Entry 4BY9 (solution NMR); this record covers chains I and L of the 18 polymer chains in the assembly.

Chain I (and L):
Name: NOP5/NOP56 related protein
Source organism: Pyrococcus furiosus
Notes: chain L of this document is another copy of the same molecule, construct and numbering; everything in this record applies to it too
UniProt: Q8U4M1 (Q8U4M1_PYRFU); residues 1-366 here correspond to UniProt positions 4-369 (UniProt number = residue number + 3)
Chain sequence (366 residues; each row starts with the number of its first residue):
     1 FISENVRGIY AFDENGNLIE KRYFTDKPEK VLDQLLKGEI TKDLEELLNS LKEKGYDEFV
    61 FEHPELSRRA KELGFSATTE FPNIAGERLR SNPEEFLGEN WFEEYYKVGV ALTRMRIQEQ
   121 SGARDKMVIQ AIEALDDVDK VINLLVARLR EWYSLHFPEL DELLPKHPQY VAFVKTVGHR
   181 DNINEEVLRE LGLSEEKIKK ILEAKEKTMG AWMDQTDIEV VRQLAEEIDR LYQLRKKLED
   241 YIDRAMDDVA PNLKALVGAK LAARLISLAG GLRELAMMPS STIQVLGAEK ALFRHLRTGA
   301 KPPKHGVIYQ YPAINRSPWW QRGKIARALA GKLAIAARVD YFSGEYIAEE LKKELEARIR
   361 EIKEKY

Interface between chain I and chain L:
Residue-residue contacts - 78 pairs, chain I then chain L:
  Ile117(I) - Thr216(L)
  Gln118(I) - Asp214(L)
  Gln118(I) - Thr216(L)
  Glu119(I) - Asp214(L)
  Gln120(I) - Trp212(L)
  Gln120(I) - Asp214(L)
  Ser121(I) - Trp212(L)
  Ser121(I) - Met213(L)
  Ser121(I) - Asp214(L)
  Ser121(I) - Asp217(L)
  Gly122(I) - Trp212(L)
  Arg124(I) - Asp217(L)
  Lys126(I) - Leu155(L)
  Met127(I) - Trp152(L)
  Met127(I) - Leu155(L)
  Met127(I) - Trp212(L)
  Met127(I) - Met213(L)
  Gln130(I) - Arg148(L)
  Gln130(I) - Glu151(L)
  Gln130(I) - Trp152(L)
  Gln130(I) - Leu155(L)
  Ala131(I) - Trp152(L)
  Glu133(I) - Arg148(L)
  Glu133(I) - Glu151(L)
  Ala134(I) - Arg148(L)
  Ala134(I) - Trp152(L)
  Asp137(I) - Leu144(L)
  Asp137(I) - Arg148(L)
  Lys140(I) - Leu144(L)
  Val141(I) - Val141(L)
  Val141(I) - Leu144(L)
  Leu144(I) - Asp137(L)
  Leu144(I) - Val141(L)
  Leu145(I) - Val138(L)
  Arg148(I) - Gln130(L)
  Arg148(I) - Glu133(L)
  Arg148(I) - Ala134(L)
  Arg148(I) - Asp137(L)
  Glu151(I) - Gln130(L)
  Trp152(I) - Met127(L)
  Trp152(I) - Gln130(L)
  Trp152(I) - Ala131(L)
  Trp152(I) - Ala134(L)
  Trp152(I) - Leu238(L)
  Leu155(I) - Met127(L)
  Ala211(I) - Ala123(L)
  Trp212(I) - Ser121(L)
  Trp212(I) - Gly122(L)
  Trp212(I) - Ala123(L)
  Met213(I) - Ser121(L)
  Met213(I) - Met127(L)
  Asp214(I) - Ser121(L)
  Thr216(I) - Tyr241(L)
  Thr216(I) - Arg244(L)
  Asp217(I) - Ser121(L)
  Asp217(I) - Arg124(L)
  Asp217(I) - Met127(L)
  Asp217(I) - Tyr241(L)
  Val220(I) - Lys237(L)
  Val220(I) - Leu238(L)
  Val220(I) - Tyr241(L)
  Gln223(I) - Lys237(L)
  Leu224(I) - Leu234(L)
  Glu227(I) - Leu234(L)
  Glu227(I) - Lys237(L)
  Leu234(I) - Leu224(L)
  Leu234(I) - Glu227(L)
  Lys237(I) - Val220(L)
  Lys237(I) - Gln223(L)
  Lys237(I) - Glu227(L)
  Leu238(I) - Trp152(L)
  Tyr241(I) - Asp217(L)
  Tyr241(I) - Val220(L)
  Glu350(I) - Ala211(L)
  Lys353(I) - Glu206(L)
  Lys353(I) - Thr208(L)
  Lys353(I) - Gly210(L)
  Arg360(I) - Glu206(L)
Interface residues without a listed pair, chain I (44 interface residues in all): Ala123, Val138, Arg230, Leu231, Arg244
Interface residues without a listed pair, chain L (39 interface residues in all): Lys126, Leu145, Met209, Arg230

Overview:
Chain I and chain L form an interface of 44 and 39 residues respectively.
Both chains are NOP5/NOP56 related protein (Pyrococcus furiosus). Entry 4BY9 (The structure of the Box CD
enzyme reveals regulation of rRNA methylation) was determined by solution NMR.
